PDB entry 7TK8 | electron microscopy, 4.70 A resolution (low resolution: residue-level contacts below are approximate; hydrogen-bond / salt-bridge calls are withheld) | chains A and O of the 27 polymer chains in the assembly

# Chain A
Name: ATP synthase subunit alpha
From: Saccharomyces cerevisiae
UniProt: P07251 (ATPA_YEAST); residues 1-510 here correspond to UniProt positions 36-545 (UniProt number = residue number + 35)
Amino-acid sequence (510 residues; numbered 1 to 510; the number before each row is that of its first residue):
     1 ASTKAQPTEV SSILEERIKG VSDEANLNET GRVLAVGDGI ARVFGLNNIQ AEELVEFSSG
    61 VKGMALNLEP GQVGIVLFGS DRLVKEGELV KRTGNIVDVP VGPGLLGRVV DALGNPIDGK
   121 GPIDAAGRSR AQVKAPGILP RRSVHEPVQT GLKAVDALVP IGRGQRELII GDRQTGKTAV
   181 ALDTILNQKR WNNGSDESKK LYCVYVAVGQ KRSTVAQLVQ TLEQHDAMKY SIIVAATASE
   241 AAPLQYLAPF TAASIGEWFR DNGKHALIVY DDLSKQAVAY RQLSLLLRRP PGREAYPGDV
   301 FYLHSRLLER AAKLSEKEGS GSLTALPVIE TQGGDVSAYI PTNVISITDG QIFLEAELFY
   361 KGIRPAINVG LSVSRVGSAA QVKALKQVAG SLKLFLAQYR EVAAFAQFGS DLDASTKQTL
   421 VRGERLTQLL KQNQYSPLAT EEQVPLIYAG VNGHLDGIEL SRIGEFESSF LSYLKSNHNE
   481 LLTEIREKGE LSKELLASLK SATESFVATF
Unresolved in the structure: 1-8, 408-409, 510
Swiss-Prot annotation at these positions:
  - binding site (ATP): G171 to T178
  - site: S372 (Required for activity)
  - modified residue (Phosphoserine): S22, S143

# Chain O
Name: ATP synthase subunit 5
From: Saccharomyces cerevisiae
UniProt: P09457 (ATPO_YEAST); residues 1-195 here correspond to UniProt positions 18-212 (UniProt number = residue number + 17)
Amino-acid sequence (195 residues; row label = number of the first residue in the row):
     1 ASKAAAPPPV RLFGVEGTYA TALYQAAAKN SSIDAAFQSL QKVESTVKKN PKLGHLLLNP
    61 ALSLKDRNSV IDAIVETHKN LDGYVVNLLK VLSENNRLGC FEKIASDFGV LNDAHNGLLK
   121 GTVTSAEPLD PKSFKRIEKA LSASKLVGQG KSLKLENVVK PEIKGGLIVE LGDKTVDLSI
   181 STKIQKLNKV LEDSI
Unresolved in the structure: 1-6, 194-195

# Interface between chain A and chain O
Pairs across the interface (10; chain A residue first):
  A25(A) with T175(O); V176(O)
  L27(A) with D173(O); K174(O); T175(O)
  N28(A) with G172(O); D173(O); K174(O)
  E29(A) with D173(O)
  T30(A) with D173(O)
Interface residues without a listed pair, chain A (6 interface residues in all): N26

# In short
Chain A and chain O form an interface of 6 and 5 residues respectively. UniProt lists 8 ATP-binding residues
on chain A.
Here chain A is ATP synthase subunit alpha and chain O is ATP synthase subunit 5, both from Saccharomyces
cerevisiae. Entry 7TK8 (Yeast ATP synthase State 1catalytic(c) with 10 mM ATP backbone model) was determined
by electron microscopy, deposited together with 7TJS, 7TJT, 7TJU, 7TJV, 7TJW, 7TJX and 30 further entries.
